Entry 6LVF (electron microscopy, 3.70 A resolution); this record covers chains B and A.

# Chain B (and A)
Protein: Low pH-inducible protein LpiA
Organism: Rhizobium tropici CIAT 899
Notes: chain A of this document is another copy of the same molecule, construct and numbering; everything in this record applies to it too
Reference sequence: L0LM43 (L0LM43_RHITR); the construct has insertions or renumbered stretches relative to UniProt, so the offset changes along the chain: 1-491 = UniProt 1-491; 496-530 = UniProt 492-526; 539-869 = UniProt 539-869
Chain sequence (882 residues; row label = number of the first residue in the row; note: 12 numbers in that range are skipped by the numbering (no residue carries them; nothing is unmodelled there); a row labelled like 530A-530L holds insertion residues (530A, then the next letters in order)):
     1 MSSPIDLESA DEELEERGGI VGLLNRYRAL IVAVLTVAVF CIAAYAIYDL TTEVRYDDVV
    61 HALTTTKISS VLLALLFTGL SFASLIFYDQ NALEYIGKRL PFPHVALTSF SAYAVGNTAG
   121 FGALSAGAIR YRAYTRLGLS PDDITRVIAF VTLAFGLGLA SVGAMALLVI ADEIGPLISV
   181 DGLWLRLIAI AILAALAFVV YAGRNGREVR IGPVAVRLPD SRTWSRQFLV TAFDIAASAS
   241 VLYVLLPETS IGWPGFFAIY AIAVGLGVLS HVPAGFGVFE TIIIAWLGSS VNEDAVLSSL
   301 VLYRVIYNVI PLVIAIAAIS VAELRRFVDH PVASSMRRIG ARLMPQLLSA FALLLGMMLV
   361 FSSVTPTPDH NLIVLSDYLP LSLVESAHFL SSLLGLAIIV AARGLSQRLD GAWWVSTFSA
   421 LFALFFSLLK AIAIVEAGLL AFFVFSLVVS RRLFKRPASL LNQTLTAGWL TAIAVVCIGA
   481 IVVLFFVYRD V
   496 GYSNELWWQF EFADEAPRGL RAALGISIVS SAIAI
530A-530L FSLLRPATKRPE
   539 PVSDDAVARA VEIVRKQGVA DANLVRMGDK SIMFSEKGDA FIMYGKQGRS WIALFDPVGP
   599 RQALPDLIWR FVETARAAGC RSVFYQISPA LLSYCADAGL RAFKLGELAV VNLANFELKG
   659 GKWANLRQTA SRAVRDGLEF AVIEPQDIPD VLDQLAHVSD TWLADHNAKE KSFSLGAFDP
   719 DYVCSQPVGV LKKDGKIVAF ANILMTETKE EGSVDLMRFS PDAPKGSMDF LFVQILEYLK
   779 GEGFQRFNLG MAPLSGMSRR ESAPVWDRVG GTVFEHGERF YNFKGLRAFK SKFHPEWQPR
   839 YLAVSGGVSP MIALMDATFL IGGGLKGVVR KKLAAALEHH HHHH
Disordered / not traced: 1-22, 326-333, 375-384, 496-510, 530A-530L, 861-882
Differences from the reference sequence: expression tag (870-882)
Small-molecule neighbours:
  - EV9 ([(2R)-3-[[(2S)-3-[(2S)-2,6-bis(azanyl)hexanoyl]oxy-2-oxidanyl-propoxy]-oxidanyl-phosphoryl]oxy-2-hexadecanoyloxy-propyl] hexadecanoate): Leu23, Leu24, Leu85, Tyr113, Gly116, Asn117, Ala126, Thr152, Phe155, Gly156, Leu159, Ala160, Gly163, Ala164, Leu167, Ile188, Ile192, Asp234, Ser238, Tyr260, Ala261, Ile262, Val264, Gly265, Leu266, Val268, Leu269, His271, Ala274, Tyr303, Tyr307
  - phosphatidylglycerol (PGT; (1S)-2-{[{[(2R)-2,3-dihydroxypropyl]oxy}(hydroxy)phosphoryl]oxy}-1-[(palmitoyloxy)methyl]ethyl stearate), molecule 1: Leu73, Phe77, Leu80, Ala166, Val169, Phe233, Ala236, Ser240, Tyr243, Val244, Leu246, Pro247, Glu248, Trp253, Phe257
  - phosphatidylglycerol (PGT), molecule 2: Met165, Leu168, Val169, Asp172, Arg186, Ile190, Leu193
What the authors report for this chain:
  - contacts within the chain: Glu280-Arg304 (salt bridge)

# Interface between chain B and chain A
Pairs across the interface (23):
  Val169(B) with Trp253(A)
  Glu173(B) with Glu173(A); Gly252(A)
  Asp220(B) with Arg222(A), salt bridge
  Arg222(B) with Asp220(A), salt bridge; Arg222(A); Thr223(A), hydrogen bond; Arg226(A)
  Thr223(B) with Arg222(A), hydrogen bond
  Trp224(B) with Leu229(A), hydrophobic
  Ser225(B) with Ser225(A), hydrogen bond (side chain-backbone); Arg226(A), hydrogen bond (side chain-backbone); Leu229(A)
  Arg226(B) with Arg222(A); Ser225(A), hydrogen bond (backbone-side chain)
  Phe228(B) with Leu229(A), hydrophobic
  Leu229(B) with Trp224(A), hydrophobic; Ser225(A); Phe228(A), hydrophobic; Leu229(A), hydrophobic
  Gly252(B) with Glu173(A)
  Trp253(B) with Val169(A)
  Pro254(B) with Pro254(A), hydrophobic
Interface residues without a listed pair, chain B (15 interface residues in all): Ile170, Ser221
Interface residues without a listed pair, chain A (15 interface residues in all): Ile170, Ser221

# In short
The chain B/chain A interface involves 15 residues from each chain, with 5 hydrogen bonds and 2 salt bridges.
Polar pairs include Asp220(B)-Arg222(A), Arg222(B)-Thr223(A) and Ser225(B)-Ser225(A). Bound to chain B:
compound EV9 and phosphatidylglycerol. The paper reports contacts within the chain involving Arg304(B) and
Glu280(B).
Chain B and chain A are both Low pH-inducible protein LpiA (Rhizobium tropici CIAT 899); the structure,
Cryo-EM structure of the multiple peptide resistance factor (MprF) loaded with one lysyl-phosphatidylglycerol
molecule, was determined by electron microscopy, deposited together with 7DUW and 6LV0.
